Entry 8QYK (electron microscopy, 2.07 A resolution); this record covers chains B and F of the 7 polymer chains in the assembly.

Chain B:
Molecule: Anti-phage defense ZorAB system ZorA
From: Escherichia coli
UniProt: A0A0V7WZR2 (A0A0V7WZR2_ECOLX); residues 1-359 here = UniProt positions 1-359
Sequence (495 residues; row label = number of the first residue in the row):
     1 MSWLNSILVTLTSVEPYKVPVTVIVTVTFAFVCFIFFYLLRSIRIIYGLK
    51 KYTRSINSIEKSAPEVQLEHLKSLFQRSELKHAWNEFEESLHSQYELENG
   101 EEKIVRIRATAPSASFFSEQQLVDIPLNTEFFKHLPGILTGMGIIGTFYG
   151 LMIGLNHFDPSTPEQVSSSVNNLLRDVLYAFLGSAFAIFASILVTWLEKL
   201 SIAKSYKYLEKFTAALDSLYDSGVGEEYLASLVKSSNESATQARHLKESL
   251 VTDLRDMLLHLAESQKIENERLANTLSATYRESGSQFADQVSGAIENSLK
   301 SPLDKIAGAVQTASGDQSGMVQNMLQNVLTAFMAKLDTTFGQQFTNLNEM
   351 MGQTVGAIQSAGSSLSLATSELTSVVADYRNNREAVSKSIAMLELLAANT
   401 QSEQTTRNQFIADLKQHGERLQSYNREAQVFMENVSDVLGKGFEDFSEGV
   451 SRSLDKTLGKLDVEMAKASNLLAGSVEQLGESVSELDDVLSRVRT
Disordered / not traced: 266-495
Construct notes: expression tag (360-495)
Metal / ion sites: Ca2+ site 1: Glu86, Glu89 (shared with 2 residues of chain C); Ca2+ site 2: Asp217, Tyr220 (shared with 2 residues of chain A)
From the paper describing this entry:
  - mutagenesis - L250G/L254G/L258G/L261G, L250N/L254N/L258N/L261N: decreased stability in response to TMD domain

Chain F:
Molecule: Membrane protein
From: Escherichia coli
UniProt: A0A0V7WZP0 (A0A0V7WZP0_ECOLX); residue numbers follow UniProt; this construct covers 1-246
Sequence (246 residues; each row starts with the number of its first residue):
     1 MFGNAFGVKKRRSDEAEKPFWISYADLMTAMMVLFLVVMVASLSSVTQRI
    51 QRAEQGEKARGQDISRLCERLELHARNVNKNIVVDCHDNRISFGEAGRFA
   101 HNQFFLNAEGQKALQDVVPLVLEASNSEEGKKWFKQIVIEGFTDTDGSYL
   151 YNLHLSLQRSEWVMCSLLDSRSPLQKNISAEQQLQIRKLFLAGGVSFNNA
   201 KESKEASRRVELRMQFFGLKDKRDKADEVDFPPVVNKEVCQLVMPL
Disulfide bonds: Cys68-Cys86, Cys165-Cys240
From the paper describing this entry:
  - mutagenesis - D26N: abolished localization to ZorD
  - mutagenesis - Y151A/N152A/L155A/R159A: decreased stability

Interface between chain B and chain F:
Contacting residue pairs - 7 pairs, chain B then chain F:
  Thr110(B) - Ala5(F)
  Thr110(B) - Phe6(F)
  Ala111(B) - Phe6(F)
  Pro112(B) - Ala5(F)
  Pro112(B) - Phe6(F)
  Val170(B) - Leu43(F)  hydrophobic
  Ser222(B) - Phe6(F)
Interface residues without a listed pair, chain B (7 interface residues in all): Val166, Leu174
Interface residues without a listed pair, chain F (5 interface residues in all): Leu36, Met39

Summary:
The interface between chain B and chain F involves 7 residues on one side and 5 on the other. Asp217(B) and
Tyr220(B) coordinate Ca2+ site 2. The paper reports that L250G/L254G/L258G/L261G and L250N/L254N/L258N/L261N
of chain B reduce stability in response to TMD domain; D26N of chain F abolishes localization to ZorD.
Chain B is Anti-phage defense ZorAB system ZorA and chain F is Membrane protein, both from Escherichia coli;
the structure, Zorya anti-bacteriophage defense system ZorAB, ZorA delta_359-592, ZorA tail middle deletion,
was determined by electron microscopy (same publication as 8QYD, 8QYH and 8QYY).
